1DKH - chain A; structure by X-ray diffraction, 3.20 A resolution.

[Chain A]
Molecule: Heme-binding protein A
Source organism: Serratia marcescens
Reference sequence: Q54450 (HASA_SERMA); residues 1-188 here = UniProt positions 1-188
Chain sequence (188 residues; numbered 1 to 188; the number before each row is that of its first residue):
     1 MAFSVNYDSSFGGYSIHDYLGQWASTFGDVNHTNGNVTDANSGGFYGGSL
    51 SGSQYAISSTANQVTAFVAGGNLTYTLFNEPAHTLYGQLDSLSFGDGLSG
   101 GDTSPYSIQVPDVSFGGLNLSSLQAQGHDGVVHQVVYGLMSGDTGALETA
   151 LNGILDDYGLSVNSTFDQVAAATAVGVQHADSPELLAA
Disordered / not traced: 1-2, 175-188
Ion coordination: Zn2+ site 1: Asp-8, His-17, Glu-148; Zn2+ site 2: Asp-18, Asp-96; heme Fe: His-32, Tyr-75; Zn2+ site 3 near Asp-112 (its only coordinating residue here); samarium (III) ion: Gly-153, Asp-156, Asp-157
Residues lining bound ligands: heme (HEM): His-32, Thr-33, Asn-34, Gly-35, Val-37, Ser-42, Phe-45, Leu-50, Tyr-55, Tyr-75, Leu-77, His-83, Leu-85, His-128, His-133, Val-136, Tyr-137, Met-140
UniProt features mapped onto this chain:
  - binding site (heme): His-32, Tyr-75

[In short]
Chain A binds heme. Asp-8, His-17 and Glu-148 coordinate Zn2+ site 1. Asp-18 and Asp-96 form the Zn2+ site 2.
Curated annotation (UniProt) lists heme-binding residues His-32 and Tyr-75.
Chain A is Heme-binding protein A (Serratia marcescens); the structure, Crystal structure of the hemophore
hasa, ph 6.5, was determined by X-ray diffraction, deposited together with 1DK0.
